Entry 7ONB (electron microscopy, 3.10 A resolution); this record covers chains A and B of the 11 polymer chains in the assembly.

[Chain A]
Protein: Splicing factor 3B subunit 3
Source organism: Homo sapiens
UniProt: Q15393 (SF3B3_HUMAN); residue numbers follow UniProt; this construct covers 1-1217
Chain sequence (1217 residues; row label = number of the first residue in the row):
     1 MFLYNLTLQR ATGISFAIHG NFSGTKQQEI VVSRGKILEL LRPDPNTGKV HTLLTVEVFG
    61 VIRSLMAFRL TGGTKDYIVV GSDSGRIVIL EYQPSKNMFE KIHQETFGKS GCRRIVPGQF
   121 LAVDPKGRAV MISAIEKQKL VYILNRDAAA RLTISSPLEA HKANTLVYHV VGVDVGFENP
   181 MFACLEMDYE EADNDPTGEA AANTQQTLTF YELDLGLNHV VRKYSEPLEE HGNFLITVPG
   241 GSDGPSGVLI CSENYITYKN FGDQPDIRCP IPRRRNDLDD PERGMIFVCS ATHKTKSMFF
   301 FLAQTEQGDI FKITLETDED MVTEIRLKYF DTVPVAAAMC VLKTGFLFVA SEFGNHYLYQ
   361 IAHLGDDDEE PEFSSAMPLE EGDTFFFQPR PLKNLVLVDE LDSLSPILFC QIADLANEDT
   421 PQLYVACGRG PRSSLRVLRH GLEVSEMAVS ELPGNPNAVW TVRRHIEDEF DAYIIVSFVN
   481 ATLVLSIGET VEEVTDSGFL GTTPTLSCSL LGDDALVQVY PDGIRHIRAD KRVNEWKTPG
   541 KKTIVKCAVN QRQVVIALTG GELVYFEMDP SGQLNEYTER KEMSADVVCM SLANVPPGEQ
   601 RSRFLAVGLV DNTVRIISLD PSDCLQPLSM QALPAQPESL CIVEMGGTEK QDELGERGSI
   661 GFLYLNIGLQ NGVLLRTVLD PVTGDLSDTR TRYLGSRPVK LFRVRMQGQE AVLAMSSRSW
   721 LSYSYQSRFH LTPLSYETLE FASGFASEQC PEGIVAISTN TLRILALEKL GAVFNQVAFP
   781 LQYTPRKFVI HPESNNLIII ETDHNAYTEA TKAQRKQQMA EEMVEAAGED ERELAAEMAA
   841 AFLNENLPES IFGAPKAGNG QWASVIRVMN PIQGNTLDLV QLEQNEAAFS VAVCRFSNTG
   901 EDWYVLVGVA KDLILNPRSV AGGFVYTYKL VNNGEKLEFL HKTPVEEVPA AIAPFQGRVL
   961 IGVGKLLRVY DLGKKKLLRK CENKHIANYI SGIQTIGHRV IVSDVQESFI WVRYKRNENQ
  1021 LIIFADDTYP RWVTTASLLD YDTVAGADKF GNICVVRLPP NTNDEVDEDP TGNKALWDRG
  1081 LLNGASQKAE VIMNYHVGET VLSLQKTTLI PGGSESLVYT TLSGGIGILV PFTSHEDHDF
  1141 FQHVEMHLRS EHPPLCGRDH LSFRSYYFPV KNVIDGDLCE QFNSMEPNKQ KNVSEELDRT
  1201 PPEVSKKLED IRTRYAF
Unresolved in the structure: 646-661, 692-696, 1068-1073
UniProt features mapped onto this chain:
  - region: Glu105 to Gln119 (Interaction with PHF5A, SF3B1 and SF3B5), Asn145 to Tyr168 (Interaction with PHF5A, SF3B1 and SF3B5), Asp193 to His231 (Interaction with SF3B1 and SF3B5), Arg786 to His804 (Interaction with SF3B1 and SF3B5), Thr1028 to Lys1049 (Interaction with SF3B1), Thr1100 to Ser1123 (Interaction with SF3B5)
  - site: Gly284 (Interaction with SF3B5), Glu306 (Interaction with SF3B5), Glu352 (Interaction with SF3B5), Arg429 (Interaction with SF3B5), Asn916 (Interaction with SF3B5), Asn988 (Interaction with SF3B1), Lys1171 (Interaction with SF3B1)
  - modified residue: Ser156 (Phosphoserine), Thr1200 (Phosphothreonine)

[Chain B]
Protein: Splicing factor 3B subunit 5
Source organism: Homo sapiens
UniProt: Q9BWJ5 (SF3B5_HUMAN); numbering as in UniProt (aligned over 1-86)
Chain sequence (86 residues; each row starts with the number of its first residue):
     1 MTDRYTIHSQ LEHLQSKYIG TGHADTTKWE WLVNQHRDSY CSYMGHFDLL NYFAIAENES
    61 KARVRFNLME KMLQPCGPPA DKPEEN
Unresolved in the structure: 1-15, 83-86
UniProt features mapped onto this chain:
  - site (Interaction with RNA): Tyr5, Gly20
  - modified residue: Thr2 (N-acetylthreonine), Ser9 (Phosphoserine), Lys17 (N6-acetyllysine)

[Chain A / chain B interface]
Pairs across the interface - 85 pairs, chain A then chain B:
  Ile14(A) - Lys61(B)
  Gly35(A) - Phe47(B)
  Lys36(A) - Phe47(B)
  Val61(A) - Gly45(B)
  Val61(A) - His46(B)
  Val61(A) - Phe47(B)  hydrophobic
  Cys112(A) - Gly45(B)
  Cys112(A) - His46(B)
  Arg113(A) - Tyr18(B)  hydrogen bond
  Arg114(A) - Ile19(B)
  Arg114(A) - Asn34(B)  hydrogen bond
  Arg114(A) - Arg37(B)
  Arg114(A) - Asp38(B)  salt bridge
  Ile115(A) - Tyr18(B)  hydrophobic
  Ile115(A) - Ile19(B)
  Gln119(A) - Met44(B)  hydrogen bond (side chain-backbone)
  Gln119(A) - Gly45(B)
  Phe120(A) - Met44(B)  hydrophobic
  Ile135(A) - Cys41(B)  hydrophobic
  Ile135(A) - Met69(B)  hydrophobic
  Glu136(A) - Ile19(B)
  Lys137(A) - Ile19(B)
  Leu166(A) - Met72(B)  hydrophobic
  Tyr168(A) - Met69(B)  hydrogen bond (side chain-backbone)
  Tyr168(A) - Glu70(B)  hydrogen bond
  Met187(A) - Glu70(B)
  Tyr189(A) - Ile19(B)
  Tyr189(A) - Arg37(B)
  Tyr189(A) - Leu73(B)  hydrophobic
  Ala192(A) - Leu73(B)  hydrophobic
  Ala192(A) - Gln74(B)
  Asp193(A) - Trp29(B)
  Asp193(A) - Arg37(B)  salt bridge
  Asp193(A) - Pro79(B)
  Asp195(A) - Pro79(B)
  Pro196(A) - Pro78(B)
  Pro196(A) - Pro79(B)
  Ala201(A) - Leu73(B)
  Ala201(A) - Gln74(B)
  Thr204(A) - Leu73(B)
  His231(A) - Phe66(B)
  His231(A) - Glu70(B)  salt bridge
  Gly232(A) - Phe66(B)
  Asn233(A) - Phe66(B)
  Glu253(A) - Arg63(B)  salt bridge
  Glu253(A) - Phe66(B)
  Arg283(A) - Glu59(B)  salt bridge
  Gly284(A) - Arg63(B)  hydrogen bond (backbone-side chain)
  Ile286(A) - Arg63(B)
  Val288(A) - Ser60(B)
  Val288(A) - Ala62(B)  hydrophobic
  Glu306(A) - Glu59(B)
  Glu306(A) - Ser60(B)
  Glu306(A) - Arg63(B)  salt bridge
  Val335(A) - Ser60(B)
  Ala337(A) - Lys61(B)
  Glu352(A) - Ser60(B)
  Glu352(A) - Lys61(B)  hydrogen bond (side chain-backbone)
  Phe353(A) - Asn51(B)
  Phe353(A) - Ile55(B)  hydrophobic
  Pro406(A) - Ile55(B)  hydrophobic
  Leu408(A) - Ile55(B)  hydrophobic
  Arg429(A) - Ala54(B)  hydrogen bond (side chain-backbone)
  Arg429(A) - Ile55(B)
  Arg429(A) - Asn58(B)
  Arg429(A) - Glu59(B)  hydrogen bond (side chain-backbone)
  Thr784(A) - Ile55(B)
  Arg786(A) - Ala56(B)
  Asp803(A) - Asn58(B)
  His804(A) - Ala56(B)
  His804(A) - Glu57(B)
  His804(A) - Asn58(B)
  Asn805(A) - Asn58(B)
  Asn805(A) - Glu59(B)
  Lys1049(A) - Leu49(B)
  Phe1050(A) - Leu49(B)  hydrophobic
  Gly1098(A) - Phe47(B)
  Gly1098(A) - Asp48(B)
  Glu1099(A) - Asp48(B)
  Thr1100(A) - Asp48(B)  hydrogen bond (backbone-side chain)
  Leu1122(A) - Asp48(B)
  Leu1122(A) - Asn51(B)
  Leu1122(A) - Tyr52(B)
  Tyr1166(A) - His46(B)  hydrogen bond
  Tyr1167(A) - His46(B)  hydrogen bond
Other interface residues (no listed pair), chain A (64 interface residues in all): Ser15, Arg63, Val116, Val167, Gly198, Met285, Gly430, Leu915, Asn916, Thr1034, Leu1102, Ser1123
Other interface residues (no listed pair), chain B (37 interface residues in all): Lys17, Gly20, Ser42, Lys71

[Summary]
The interface between chain A and chain B involves 64 residues on one side and 37 on the other, with 12
hydrogen bonds and 6 salt bridges. Polar contacts include Arg114(A)-Asp38(B), Asp193(A)-Arg37(B) and
His231(A)-Glu70(B).
Here chain A is Splicing factor 3B subunit 3 and chain B is Splicing factor 3B subunit 5, both from Homo
sapiens. Entry 7ONB (Structure of the U2 5' module of the A3'-SSA complex) was determined by electron
microscopy, deposited together with 7B0I, 7B91, 7B92, 7B9C, 7OMF and 7OPI.
